3EQL - chains B and C of the 6 polymer chains in the assembly; structure by X-ray diffraction, 2.70 A resolution.

# Chain B
Molecule: DNA-directed RNA polymerase subunit alpha
Source organism: Thermus thermophilus
Notes: EC 2.7.7.6
Reference sequence: Q9Z9H6 (RPOA_THETH); residue numbers follow UniProt; this construct covers 1-315
Amino-acid sequence (315 residues; numbered 1 to 315; the number before each row is that of its first residue):
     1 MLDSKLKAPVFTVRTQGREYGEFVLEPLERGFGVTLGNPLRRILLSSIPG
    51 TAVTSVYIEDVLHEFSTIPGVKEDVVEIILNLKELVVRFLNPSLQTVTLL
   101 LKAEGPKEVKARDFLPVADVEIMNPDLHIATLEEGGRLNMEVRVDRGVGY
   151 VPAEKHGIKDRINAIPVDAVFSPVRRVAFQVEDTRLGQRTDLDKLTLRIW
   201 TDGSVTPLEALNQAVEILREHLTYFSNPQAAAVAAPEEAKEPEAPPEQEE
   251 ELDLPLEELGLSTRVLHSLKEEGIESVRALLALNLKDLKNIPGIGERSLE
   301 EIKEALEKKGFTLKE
Disordered / not traced: 230-315

# Chain C
Molecule: DNA-directed RNA polymerase subunit beta
Source organism: Thermus thermophilus
Notes: EC 2.7.7.6
Reference sequence: Q8RQE9 (RPOB_THET8); residues 1-1119 here = UniProt positions 1-1119
Amino-acid sequence (1119 residues; numbered 1 to 1119; the number before each row is that of its first residue):
     1 MEIKRFGRIREVIPLPPLTEIQVESYRRALQADVPPEKRENVGIQAAFRE
    51 TFPIEEEDKGKGGLVLDFLEYRLGEPPFPQDECREKDLTYQAPLYARLQL
   101 IHKDTGLIKEDEVFLGHIPLMTEDGSFIINGADRVIVSQIHRSPGVYFTP
   151 DPARPGRYIASIIPLPKRGPWIDLEVEPNGVVSMKVNKRKFPLVLLLRVL
   201 GYDQETLARELGAYGELVQGLMDESVFAMRPEEALIRLFTLLRPGDPPKR
   251 DKAVAYVYGLIADPRRYDLGEAGRYKAEEKLGIRLSGRTLARFEDGEFKD
   301 EVFLPTLRYLFALTAGVPGHEVDDIDHLGNRRIRTVGELMTDQFRVGLAR
   351 LARGVRERMLMGSEDSLTPAKLVNSRPLEAAIREFFSRSQLSQFKDETNP
   401 LSSLRHKRRISALGPGGLTRERAGFDVRDVHRTHYGRICPVETPEGANIG
   451 LITSLAAYARVDELGFIRTPYRRVVGGVVTDEVVYMTATEEDRYTIAQAN
   501 TPLEGNRIAAERVVARRKGEPVIVSPEEVEFMDVSPKQVFSVNTNLIPFL
   551 EHDDANRALMGSNMQTQAVPLIRAQAPVVMTGLEERVVRDSLAALYAEED
   601 GEVAKVDGNRIVVRYEDGRLVEYPLRRFYRSNQGTALDQRPRVVVGQRVR
   651 KGDLLADGPASENGFLALGQNVLVAIMPFDGYNFEDAIVISEELLKRDFY
   701 TSIHIERYEIEARDTKLGPERITRDIPHLSEAALRDLDEEGVVRIGAEVK
   751 PGDILVGRTSFKGESEPTPEERLLRSIFGEKARDVKDTSLRVPPGEGGIV
   801 VRTVRLRRGDPGVELKPGVREVVRVYVAQKRKLQVGDKLANRHGNKGVVA
   851 KILPVEDMPHLPDGTPVDVILNPLGVPSRMNLGQILETHLGLAGYFLGQR
   901 YISPIFDGAKEPEIKELLAQAFEVYFGKRKGEGFGVDKREVEVLRRAEKL
   951 GLVTPGKTPEEQLKELFLQGKVVLYDGRTGEPIEGPIVVGQMFIMKLYHM
  1001 VEDKMHARSTGPYSLITQQPLGGKAQFGGQRFGEMEVWALEAYGAAHTLQ
  1051 EMLTLKSDDIEGRNAAYEAIIKGEDVPEPSVPESFRVLVKELQALALDVQ
  1101 TLDEKDNPVDIFEGLASKR
Small-molecule neighbours: Myxopyronin B (MXP): E1034, V1037, W1038, E1041, S1084, F1085, L1088, L1092

# How chain B and chain C interact
Contacting residue pairs - 9 pairs, chain B then chain C:
  R30(B) - E692(C)  salt bridge
  R30(B) - I852(C)
  R30(B) - P854(C)
  R30(B) - E856(C)
  G31(B) - E856(C)
  V34(B) - R978(C)
  N38(B) - R978(C)
  N38(B) - T979(C)  hydrogen bond
  R42(B) - E981(C)  salt bridge

# In short
5 residues of chain B face 7 of chain C across their interface, with 1 hydrogen bond and 2 salt bridges. Among
the polar pairs are R30(B)-E692(C), R42(B)-E981(C) and N38(B)-T979(C). Bound to chain C: Myxopyronin B.
Chain B is DNA-directed RNA polymerase subunit alpha and chain C is DNA-directed RNA polymerase subunit beta,
both from Thermus thermophilus; the structure, Crystal structure of the T. Thermophilus RNA polymerase
holoenzyme in complex with antibiotic myxopyronin, was determined by X-ray diffraction.
